Entry 3BQE (X-ray diffraction, 2.00 A resolution); this record covers chain A.

[Chain A]
Protein: Peptide methionine sulfoxide reductase msrA/msrB
Source organism: Neisseria meningitidis
Notes: EC 1.8.4.11; fragment: MsrA domain, Peptide methionine sulfoxide reductase A
UniProt: Q9JWM8 (MSRAB_NEIMA); residue numbers follow UniProt; this construct covers 196-389
Chain sequence (194 residues; numbered 196 to 389; the number before each row is that of its first residue):
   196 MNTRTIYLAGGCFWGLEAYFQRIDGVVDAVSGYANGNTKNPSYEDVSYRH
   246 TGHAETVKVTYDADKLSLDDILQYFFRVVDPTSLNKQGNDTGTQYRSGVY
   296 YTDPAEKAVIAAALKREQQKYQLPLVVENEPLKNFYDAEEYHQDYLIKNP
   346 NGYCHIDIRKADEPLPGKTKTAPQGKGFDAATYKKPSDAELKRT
Disordered / not traced: 365-389
Curated features (UniProtKB/Swiss-Prot):
  - active site: Cys207

[Overview]
Curated annotation (UniProt) lists active-site residue Cys207.
Chain A is Peptide methionine sulfoxide reductase msrA/msrB (Neisseria meningitidis); the structure, Structure
of the central domain (MsrA) of Neisseria meningitidis PilB (reduced form), was determined by X-ray
diffraction together with 3BQF, 3BQG and 3BQH from the same study.
